PDB entry 1P34 | X-ray diffraction, 2.70 A resolution | chains I and B of the 10 polymer chains in the assembly

[Chain I]
Molecule: Palindromic 146bp Human Alpha-Satellite DNA fragment
From: Homo sapiens
Sequence (146 nucleotides; row label = number of the first residue in the row):
     1 ATCAATATCCACCTGCAGATTCTACCAAAAGTGTATTTGGAAACTGCTCC
    51 ATCAAAAGGCATGTTCAGCGGAATTCCGCTGAACATGCCTTTTGATGGAG
   101 CAGTTTCCAAATACACTTTTGGTAGAATCTGCAGGTGGATATTGAT

[Chain B]
Protein: Histone H4
From: Xenopus laevis
Reference sequence: P62799 (H4_XENLA); residues 1-102 here = UniProt positions 1-102
Chain sequence (102 residues; each row starts with the number of its first residue):
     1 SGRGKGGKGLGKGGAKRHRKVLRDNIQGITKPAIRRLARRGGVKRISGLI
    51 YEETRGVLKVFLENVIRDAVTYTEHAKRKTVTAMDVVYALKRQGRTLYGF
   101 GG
Not modelled in the structure: 1-19
What the authors report for this chain:
  - binding site for Palindromic 146bp Human Alpha-Satellite DNA fragment: Arg45

[Interface between chain I and chain B]
Pairs across the interface (7; chain I residue first):
  DA41(I) - Lys77(B)  salt bridge to the phosphate
  DC60(I) - Pro32(B)  phosphate contact
  DC60(I) - Arg36(B)  salt bridge to the phosphate
  DA61(I) - Arg23(B)  salt bridge to the phosphate
  DA61(I) - Thr30(B)  phosphate contact
  DA61(I) - Pro32(B)  phosphate contact
  DC69(I) - Arg45(B)  sugar contact
Interface residues without a listed pair, chain I (5 interface residues in all): DC50
Interface residues without a listed pair, chain B (7 interface residues in all): Thr80

[Summary]
Chain I and chain B form an interface of 5 and 7 residues respectively; the contacts include 3 salt bridges.
Polar contacts include DA41(I)-Lys77(B), DC60(I)-Arg36(B) and DA61(I)-Arg23(B). From the paper: a binding site
for Palindromic 146bp Human Alpha-Satellite DNA fragment at Arg45(B).
Here chain I is Palindromic 146bp Human Alpha-Satellite DNA fragment (Homo sapiens) and chain B is Histone H4
(Xenopus laevis). Entry 1P34 (Crystallographic Studies of Nucleosome Core Particles containing Histone 'Sin'
Mutants) was determined by X-ray diffraction together with 1P3A, 1P3B, 1P3F, 1P3G, 1P3I, 1P3K and 4 further
entries from the same study.
